7VY5 - chains B and C of the 5 polymer chains in the assembly; structure by electron microscopy, 3.15 A resolution.

# Chain B
Protein: Capsid protein VP2
Source organism: Coxsackievirus B3
UniProtKB: P03313 (POLG_CXB3N); residues 8-263 here correspond to UniProt positions 77-332 (UniProt number = residue number + 69)
Amino-acid sequence (256 residues; row label = number of the first residue in the row):
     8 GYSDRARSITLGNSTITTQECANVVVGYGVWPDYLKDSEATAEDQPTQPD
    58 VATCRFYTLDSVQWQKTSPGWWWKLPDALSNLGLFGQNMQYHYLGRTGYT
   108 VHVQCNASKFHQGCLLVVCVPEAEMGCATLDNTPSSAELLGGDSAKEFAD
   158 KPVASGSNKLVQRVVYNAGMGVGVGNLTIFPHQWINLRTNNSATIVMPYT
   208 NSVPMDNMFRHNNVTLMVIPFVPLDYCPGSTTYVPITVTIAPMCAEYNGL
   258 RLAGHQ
Sequence notes: variant Ser151 (Thr220 in P03313)

# Chain C
Protein: Capsid protein VP3
Source organism: Coxsackievirus B3
UniProtKB: P03313 (POLG_CXB3N); residues 1-238 here correspond to UniProt positions 333-570 (UniProt number = residue number + 332)
Amino-acid sequence (238 residues; numbered 1 to 238; the number before each row is that of its first residue):
     1 GLPTMNTPGSCQFLTSDDFQSPSAMPQYDVTPEMRIPGEVKNLMEIAEVD
    51 SVVPVQNVGEKVNSMEAYQIPVRSNEGSGTQVFGFPLQPGYSSVFSRTLL
   101 GEILNYYTHWSGSIKLTFMFCGSAMATGKFLLAYSPPGAGAPTKRVDAML
   151 GTHVVWDVGLQSSCVLCIPWISQTHYRYVTSDEYTAGGFITCWYQTNIVV
   201 PADAQSSCYIMCFVSACNDFSVRLLKDTPFISQQNFFQ
Sequence notes: variant Val155 (Ile487 in P03313), Tyr178 (Phe510 in P03313), Thr180 (Ala512 in P03313)

# How chain B and chain C interact
Residue-residue contacts (64):
  Tyr35(B) - Gly38(C)
  Glu46(B) - Met34(C)
  Glu46(B) - Arg35(C)  salt bridge
  Lys116(B) - Ser123(C)
  Lys116(B) - Ala124(C)  hydrogen bond (backbone-backbone)
  Lys116(B) - Met125(C)
  Phe117(B) - Ala202(C)
  Phe117(B) - Asp203(C)
  Phe117(B) - Ala204(C)  hydrophobic
  Gln119(B) - Gly122(C)
  Gln119(B) - Ser123(C)  hydrogen bond
  Gln119(B) - Gln205(C)
  Gln119(B) - Ser207(C)  hydrogen bond (side chain-backbone)
  Gln119(B) - Cys208(C)
  Cys121(B) - Met119(C)  hydrophobic
  Cys121(B) - Met211(C)  hydrophobic
  Val172(B) - Met65(C)  hydrophobic
  Tyr173(B) - Asn63(C)
  Tyr173(B) - Ser64(C)
  Val181(B) - Tyr68(C)  hydrophobic
  Gly182(B) - Ser51(C)
  Gly182(B) - Val52(C)  hydrogen bond (backbone-backbone)
  Gly182(B) - Tyr68(C)  hydrogen bond (backbone-side chain)
  Asn183(B) - Ser51(C)  hydrogen bond
  Asn183(B) - Arg97(C)  hydrogen bond (side chain-backbone)
  Asn183(B) - Thr98(C)
  Asn183(B) - Leu99(C)
  Thr185(B) - Val49(C)
  Thr185(B) - Asp50(C)  hydrogen bond (side chain-backbone)
  Thr185(B) - Ser51(C)
  Ile186(B) - Ile46(C)  hydrophobic
  Ile186(B) - Val49(C)  hydrophobic
  Trp191(B) - Met211(C)  hydrophobic
  Trp191(B) - Phe213(C)  hydrophobic
  Asn193(B) - Phe120(C)  hydrogen bond (side chain-backbone)
  Asn193(B) - Cys121(C)
  Arg195(B) - Phe120(C)
  Arg195(B) - Gly122(C)
  Arg195(B) - Ser123(C)  hydrogen bond (side chain-backbone)
  Arg195(B) - Ala124(C)
  Arg195(B) - Ala126(C)
  Arg195(B) - Val158(C)
  Arg195(B) - Gly159(C)  hydrogen bond (side chain-backbone)
  Thr196(B) - Ser162(C)
  Pro205(B) - Pro37(C)  hydrophobic
  Tyr206(B) - Pro37(C)
  Asn208(B) - Met34(C)
  Asn208(B) - Ile36(C)
  Val210(B) - Met34(C)
  Pro211(B) - Met34(C)
  Ile226(B) - Met65(C)  hydrophobic
  Pro227(B) - Met65(C)
  Phe228(B) - Tyr68(C)  hydrophobic
  Phe228(B) - Gln69(C)  hydrogen bond (backbone-side chain)
  Phe228(B) - Met211(C)  hydrophobic
  Val229(B) - Cys121(C)  hydrophobic
  Val229(B) - Tyr209(C)  hydrophobic
  Pro230(B) - Gln69(C)
  Asp232(B) - Gln205(C)
  Tyr233(B) - Gln205(C)  hydrogen bond (backbone-side chain)
  Cys234(B) - Asp203(C)
  Cys234(B) - Ala204(C)
  Cys234(B) - Gln205(C)
  Pro235(B) - Asp203(C)
Other interface residues (no listed pair), chain B (37 interface residues in all): Val37, Pro76, His118, Gly120, Thr207, Ser209
Other interface residues (no listed pair), chain C (41 interface residues in all): Glu102, Leu160, Pro201

# In short
37 residues of chain B and 41 residues of chain C are in contact; the contacts include 13 hydrogen bonds and 1
salt bridge. Among the polar pairs are Glu46(B)-Arg35(C), Gln119(B)-Ser123(C) and Gln119(B)-Ser207(C).
Here chain B is Capsid protein VP2 and chain C is Capsid protein VP3, both from Coxsackievirus B3. Entry 7VY5
(Coxsackievirus B3 (VP3-234Q) incubation with CD55 at pH7.4) was determined by electron microscopy together
with 7VXH, 7VXZ, 7VY0, 7VY6, 7VYK, 7VYL and 3 further entries from the same study.
